PDB entry 7XCN | X-ray diffraction, 2.70 A resolution | chains B and E of the 12 polymer chains in the assembly

== Chain B (and E) ==
Protein: Trimethylamine methyltransferase
Source organism: Methanosarcina barkeri MS
Notes: EC 2.1.1.250; chain E of this document is another copy of the same molecule, construct and numbering; everything in this record applies to it too
UniProtKB: A0A0E3QRM4 (A0A0E3QRM4_METBA); residues 1-495 here = UniProt positions 1-495
Chain sequence (503 residues; each row starts with the number of its first residue):
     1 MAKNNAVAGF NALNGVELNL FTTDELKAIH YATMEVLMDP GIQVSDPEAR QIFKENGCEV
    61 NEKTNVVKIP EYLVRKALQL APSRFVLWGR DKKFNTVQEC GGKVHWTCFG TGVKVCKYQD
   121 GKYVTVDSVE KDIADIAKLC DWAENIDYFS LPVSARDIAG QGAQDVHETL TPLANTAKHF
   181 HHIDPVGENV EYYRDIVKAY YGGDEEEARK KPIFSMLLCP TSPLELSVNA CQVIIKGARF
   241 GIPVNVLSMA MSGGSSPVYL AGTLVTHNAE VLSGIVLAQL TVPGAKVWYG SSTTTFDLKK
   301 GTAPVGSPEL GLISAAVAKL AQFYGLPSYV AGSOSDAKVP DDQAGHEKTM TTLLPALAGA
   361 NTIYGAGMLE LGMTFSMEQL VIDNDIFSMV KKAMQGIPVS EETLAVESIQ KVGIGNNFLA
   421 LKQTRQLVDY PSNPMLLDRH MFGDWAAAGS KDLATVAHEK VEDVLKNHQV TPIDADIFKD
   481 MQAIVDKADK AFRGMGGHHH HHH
Disordered / not traced: 1, 496-503
Construct notes: expression tag (496-503)
Modified residues: PYL (pyrrolysine) at position 334
Small-molecule neighbours: 5-hydroxybenzimidazolylcobamide (HCB): Phe109, Gly110, Thr111, Val113, Ser154, Ile183, Asp184, Leu217, Leu218, Cys219, Pro220, Thr221, Ser222, Met249, Met251, Ser255, Phe296, Gly301, Ala303, PYL_334, Leu371, Gly372, Met373
What the authors report for this chain:
  - binding site for 5-hydroxybenzimidazolylcobamide: Thr111, Gly372
  - catalytic residues: Tyr364 (proposed by the authors, not directly observed)
  - mutagenesis - Y364F: decreased catalytic activity

== How chain B and chain E interact ==
Contacting residue pairs - 236 pairs, chain B then chain E:
  Phe10(B) - Asp24(E)
  Phe10(B) - Glu25(E)
  Asn11(B) - Thr22(E)  hydrogen bond (backbone-side chain)
  Asn11(B) - Asp24(E)  hydrogen bond (backbone-side chain)
  Asn11(B) - Glu25(E)
  Ala12(B) - Thr22(E)
  Ala12(B) - Glu25(E)
  Leu13(B) - Asn19(E)
  Leu13(B) - Leu20(E)
  Leu13(B) - Phe21(E)
  Leu13(B) - Thr22(E)
  Leu13(B) - Glu25(E)  hydrogen bond (backbone-side chain)
  Val16(B) - Leu18(E)  hydrophobic
  Val16(B) - Asn19(E)
  Val16(B) - Leu20(E)  hydrophobic
  Glu17(B) - Glu17(E)
  Glu17(B) - Leu18(E)
  Glu17(B) - Asn19(E)  hydrogen bond (backbone-backbone)
  Leu18(B) - Val16(E)  hydrophobic
  Leu18(B) - Glu17(E)
  Asn19(B) - Leu13(E)
  Asn19(B) - Val16(E)
  Asn19(B) - Glu17(E)  hydrogen bond (backbone-backbone)
  Asn19(B) - Asn19(E)
  Leu20(B) - Leu13(E)
  Leu20(B) - Val16(E)  hydrophobic
  Phe21(B) - Leu13(E)
  Phe21(B) - Ile397(E)  hydrophobic
  Phe21(B) - Val399(E)  hydrophobic
  Thr22(B) - Asn11(E)  hydrogen bond (side chain-backbone)
  Thr22(B) - Ala12(E)
  Thr22(B) - Leu13(E)
  Asp24(B) - Phe10(E)
  Asp24(B) - Asn11(E)  hydrogen bond (side chain-backbone)
  Glu25(B) - Phe10(E)
  Glu25(B) - Ala12(E)
  Glu25(B) - Leu13(E)  hydrogen bond (side chain-backbone)
  Glu25(B) - Val399(E)
  Ala28(B) - Leu404(E)
  Ile29(B) - Leu404(E)  hydrophobic
  Ala32(B) - Val406(E)  hydrophobic
  Glu35(B) - Val406(E)
  Val36(B) - Ile409(E)  hydrophobic
  Asp39(B) - Gln410(E)
  Pro40(B) - Ile414(E)
  Gly41(B) - Ile414(E)
  Gln43(B) - Ile414(E)
  Val66(B) - Ile414(E)  hydrophobic
  Tyr123(B) - Phe442(E)
  Tyr123(B) - Trp445(E)  hydrophobic
  Pro223(B) - Gly413(E)
  Pro223(B) - Ile414(E)
  Pro223(B) - Gly415(E)  hydrogen bond (backbone-backbone)
  Pro223(B) - Asn416(E)
  Leu224(B) - Ile409(E)  hydrophobic
  Leu224(B) - Ile414(E)
  Glu225(B) - Ile414(E)
  Glu225(B) - Gly415(E)
  Gly253(B) - Phe418(E)
  Gly253(B) - Leu419(E)  hydrogen bond (backbone-backbone)
  Gly254(B) - Asn417(E)
  Gly254(B) - Phe418(E)  hydrogen bond (backbone-backbone)
  Ser255(B) - Phe418(E)
  Ser256(B) - Phe418(E)
  Pro257(B) - Ala405(E)  hydrophobic
  Pro257(B) - Ile409(E)  hydrophobic
  Pro257(B) - Phe418(E)
  Val258(B) - Thr424(E)
  Tyr259(B) - Glu402(E)
  Tyr259(B) - Thr403(E)
  Tyr259(B) - Gln423(E)
  Tyr259(B) - Leu427(E)
  Leu260(B) - Gly396(E)
  Leu260(B) - Ile397(E)  hydrophobic
  Ala261(B) - Pro398(E)
  Ala261(B) - Thr403(E)
  Gly262(B) - Thr403(E)  hydrogen bond (backbone-backbone)
  Gly262(B) - Leu404(E)
  Gly262(B) - Ile409(E)
  Leu264(B) - Ile397(E)  hydrophobic
  Val265(B) - Leu404(E)  hydrophobic
  Val265(B) - Ile409(E)  hydrophobic
  Thr266(B) - Ile409(E)
  Phe296(B) - Leu419(E)  hydrophobic
  Asp297(B) - Arg439(E)  salt bridge
  Leu298(B) - Thr424(E)
  Leu298(B) - Val428(E)  hydrophobic
  Lys299(B) - Val428(E)
  Lys299(B) - Asp429(E)  salt bridge
  Lys299(B) - Asn433(E)
  Lys300(B) - Asn433(E)  hydrogen bond
  Lys300(B) - His440(E)
  Thr302(B) - Arg439(E)  hydrogen bond (side chain-backbone)
  Thr302(B) - Met441(E)
  Pro304(B) - Arg439(E)
  Ser307(B) - Ser432(E)
  Ser307(B) - Arg439(E)
  Pro308(B) - Met389(E)
  Pro308(B) - Lys392(E)
  Pro308(B) - Ala393(E)  hydrophobic
  Pro308(B) - Ser432(E)
  Glu309(B) - Lys392(E)
  Glu309(B) - Pro431(E)
  Glu309(B) - Ser432(E)  hydrogen bond (side chain-backbone)
  Leu312(B) - Ala393(E)
  Leu312(B) - Gly396(E)
  Leu312(B) - Ile397(E)
  Ala316(B) - Ile397(E)  hydrophobic
  Asp336(B) - Asp438(E)
  Lys338(B) - Asp438(E)  salt bridge
  Lys338(B) - His440(E)  hydrogen bond (side chain-backbone)
  Lys338(B) - Trp445(E)
  Pro340(B) - Asp342(E)
  Asp341(B) - Asp341(E)
  Asp341(B) - Asp342(E)
  Asp341(B) - Asp452(E)
  Asp341(B) - Leu453(E)  hydrogen bond (side chain-backbone)
  Asp342(B) - Pro340(E)
  Asp342(B) - Asp341(E)
  Asp342(B) - Asp342(E)
  Asp342(B) - Ala344(E)
  Asp342(B) - Gly345(E)  hydrogen bond (side chain-backbone)
  Asp342(B) - Gln379(E)
  Asp342(B) - Ile382(E)
  Asp342(B) - Leu453(E)
  Gln343(B) - Leu437(E)
  Gln343(B) - Asp438(E)  hydrogen bond (side chain-backbone)
  Gln343(B) - Leu453(E)
  Ala344(B) - Asp342(E)
  Gly345(B) - Asp342(E)  hydrogen bond (backbone-side chain)
  Gly345(B) - Gly345(E)
  Gly345(B) - His346(E)
  His346(B) - Gly345(E)
  His346(B) - His346(E)
  His346(B) - Thr349(E)  hydrogen bond
  His346(B) - Ile386(E)
  His346(B) - Met389(E)
  His346(B) - Leu437(E)
  Thr349(B) - His346(E)  hydrogen bond
  Thr349(B) - Met350(E)
  Met350(B) - Thr349(E)
  Met350(B) - Leu353(E)  hydrophobic
  Met350(B) - Ala393(E)  hydrophobic
  Leu353(B) - Met350(E)  hydrophobic
  Leu353(B) - Leu353(E)  hydrophobic
  Glu370(B) - Phe442(E)
  Leu371(B) - His440(E)
  Met373(B) - Met441(E)  hydrophobic
  Gln379(B) - Asp342(E)
  Ile382(B) - Asp342(E)
  Ile386(B) - His346(E)
  Met389(B) - Pro308(E)
  Met389(B) - His346(E)
  Lys392(B) - Pro308(E)
  Lys392(B) - Glu309(E)
  Ala393(B) - Pro308(E)  hydrophobic
  Ala393(B) - Leu312(E)
  Ala393(B) - Met350(E)  hydrophobic
  Gly396(B) - Leu260(E)
  Gly396(B) - Leu312(E)
  Ile397(B) - Phe21(E)  hydrophobic
  Ile397(B) - Leu260(E)  hydrophobic
  Ile397(B) - Ala261(E)
  Ile397(B) - Leu264(E)  hydrophobic
  Ile397(B) - Leu312(E)
  Ile397(B) - Ala316(E)  hydrophobic
  Pro398(B) - Ala261(E)
  Val399(B) - Phe21(E)  hydrophobic
  Val399(B) - Glu25(E)
  Glu402(B) - Tyr259(E)  hydrogen bond
  Thr403(B) - Tyr259(E)
  Thr403(B) - Ala261(E)
  Thr403(B) - Gly262(E)  hydrogen bond (backbone-backbone)
  Leu404(B) - Ala28(E)  hydrophobic
  Leu404(B) - Ile29(E)  hydrophobic
  Leu404(B) - Gly262(E)
  Leu404(B) - Val265(E)  hydrophobic
  Ala405(B) - Pro257(E)  hydrophobic
  Val406(B) - Ala32(E)  hydrophobic
  Ile409(B) - Val36(E)  hydrophobic
  Ile409(B) - Pro257(E)  hydrophobic
  Ile409(B) - Gly262(E)
  Ile409(B) - Thr266(E)
  Gln410(B) - Asp39(E)
  Gly413(B) - Pro223(E)
  Ile414(B) - Pro40(E)
  Ile414(B) - Gly41(E)
  Ile414(B) - Gln43(E)
  Ile414(B) - Val66(E)  hydrophobic
  Ile414(B) - Pro223(E)
  Ile414(B) - Leu224(E)
  Ile414(B) - Glu225(E)
  Gly415(B) - Pro223(E)  hydrogen bond (backbone-backbone)
  Gly415(B) - Glu225(E)
  Asn416(B) - Pro223(E)
  Asn417(B) - Gly254(E)
  Phe418(B) - Gly253(E)
  Phe418(B) - Gly254(E)  hydrogen bond (backbone-backbone)
  Phe418(B) - Ser255(E)
  Phe418(B) - Ser256(E)
  Phe418(B) - Pro257(E)
  Leu419(B) - Gly253(E)  hydrogen bond (backbone-backbone)
  Leu419(B) - Phe296(E)  hydrophobic
  Gln423(B) - Tyr259(E)
  Thr424(B) - Val258(E)
  Thr424(B) - Leu298(E)
  Leu427(B) - Tyr259(E)
  Val428(B) - Leu298(E)  hydrophobic
  Val428(B) - Lys299(E)
  Asp429(B) - Lys299(E)  salt bridge
  Pro431(B) - Glu309(E)
  Ser432(B) - Ser307(E)
  Ser432(B) - Pro308(E)
  Ser432(B) - Glu309(E)  hydrogen bond (backbone-side chain)
  Asn433(B) - Lys299(E)
  Asn433(B) - Lys300(E)  hydrogen bond
  Leu437(B) - Gln343(E)
  Leu437(B) - His346(E)
  Asp438(B) - Asp336(E)
  Asp438(B) - Lys338(E)  salt bridge
  Asp438(B) - Gln343(E)  hydrogen bond (backbone-side chain)
  Arg439(B) - Asp297(E)  salt bridge
  Arg439(B) - Thr302(E)  hydrogen bond (backbone-side chain)
  Arg439(B) - Pro304(E)
  Arg439(B) - Ser307(E)
  His440(B) - Lys300(E)
  His440(B) - Lys338(E)  hydrogen bond (backbone-side chain)
  His440(B) - Leu371(E)
  Met441(B) - Thr302(E)
  Met441(B) - Met373(E)  hydrophobic
  Phe442(B) - Glu370(E)
  Trp445(B) - Lys338(E)
  Asp452(B) - Asp341(E)
  Leu453(B) - Asp341(E)  hydrogen bond (backbone-side chain)
  Leu453(B) - Asp342(E)
  Leu453(B) - Gln343(E)
Also at the interface, not in a pair above, chain B (118 interface residues in all): Gly15, Ile42, Lys114, Thr125, Thr295, Ala337, Val339, Glu347, Leu354, Leu357
Also at the interface, not in a pair above, chain E (116 interface residues in all): Gly15, Glu35, Ile42, Lys114, Thr125, Thr295, Val339, Glu347, Leu354, Leu357

== Overview ==
118 residues of chain B and 116 residues of chain E are in contact; the contacts include 33 hydrogen bonds and
6 salt bridges. Among the polar pairs are Asp297(B)-Arg439(E), Lys299(B)-Asp429(E) and Lys338(B)-Asp438(E).
Ligands of chain B: 5-hydroxybenzimidazolylcobamide. From the paper: the catalytic residue Tyr364(B); Y364F of
chain B reduces catalytic activity.
Chain B and chain E are both Trimethylamine methyltransferase (Methanosarcina barkeri MS); the structure,
Crystal structure of the MttB-MttC complex at 2.7 A resolution, was determined by X-ray diffraction, deposited
together with 7XCL and 7XCM.
